Entry 4BY7 (X-ray diffraction, 3.15 A resolution); this record covers chains B and P of the 16 polymer chains in the assembly.

== Chain B ==
Name: DNA-directed RNA polymerase II subunit RPB2
Source organism: Saccharomyces cerevisiae
Notes: EC 2.7.7.6
UniProtKB: P08518 (RPB2_YEAST); residues 1-1224 here = UniProt positions 1-1224
Amino-acid sequence (1224 residues; each row starts with the number of its first residue):
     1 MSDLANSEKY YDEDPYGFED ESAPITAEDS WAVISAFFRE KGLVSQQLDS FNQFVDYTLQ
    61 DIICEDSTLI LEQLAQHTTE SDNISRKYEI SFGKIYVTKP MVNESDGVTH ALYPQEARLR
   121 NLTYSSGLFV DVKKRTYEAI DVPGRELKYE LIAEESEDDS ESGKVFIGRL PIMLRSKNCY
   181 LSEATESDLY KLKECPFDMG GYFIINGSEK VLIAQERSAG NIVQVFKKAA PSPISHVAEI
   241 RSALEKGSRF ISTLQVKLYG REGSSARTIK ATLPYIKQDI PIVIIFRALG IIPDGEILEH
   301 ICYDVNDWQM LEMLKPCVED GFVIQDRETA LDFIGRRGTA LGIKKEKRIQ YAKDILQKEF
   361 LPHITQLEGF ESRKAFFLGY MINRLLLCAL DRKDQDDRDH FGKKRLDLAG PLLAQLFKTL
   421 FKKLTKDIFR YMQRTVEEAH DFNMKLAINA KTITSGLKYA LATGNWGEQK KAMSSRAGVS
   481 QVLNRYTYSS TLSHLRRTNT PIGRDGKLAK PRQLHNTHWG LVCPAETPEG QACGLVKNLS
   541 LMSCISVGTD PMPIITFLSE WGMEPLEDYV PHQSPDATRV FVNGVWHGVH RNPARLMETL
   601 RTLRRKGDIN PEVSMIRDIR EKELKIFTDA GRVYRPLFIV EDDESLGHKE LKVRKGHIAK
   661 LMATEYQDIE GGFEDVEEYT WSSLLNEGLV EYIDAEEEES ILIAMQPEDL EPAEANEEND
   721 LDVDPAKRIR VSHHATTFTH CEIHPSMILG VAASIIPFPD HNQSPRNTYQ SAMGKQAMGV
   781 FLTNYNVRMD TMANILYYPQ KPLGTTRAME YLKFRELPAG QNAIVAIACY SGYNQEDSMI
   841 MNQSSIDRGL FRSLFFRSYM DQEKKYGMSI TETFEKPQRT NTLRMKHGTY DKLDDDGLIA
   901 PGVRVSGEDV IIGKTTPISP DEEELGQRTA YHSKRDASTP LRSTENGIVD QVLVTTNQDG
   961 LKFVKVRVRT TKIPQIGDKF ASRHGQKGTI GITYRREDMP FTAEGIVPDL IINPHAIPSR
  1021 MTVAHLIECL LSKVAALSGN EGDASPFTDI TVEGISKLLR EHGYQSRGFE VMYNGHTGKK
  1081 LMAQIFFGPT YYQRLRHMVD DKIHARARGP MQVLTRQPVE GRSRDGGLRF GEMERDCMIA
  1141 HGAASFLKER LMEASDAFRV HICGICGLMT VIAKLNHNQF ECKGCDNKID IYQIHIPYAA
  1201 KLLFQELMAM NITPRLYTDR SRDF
Disordered / not traced: 1-19, 71-89, 135-163, 438-445, 503-508, 669-677, 716-721, 920-932
Ion coordination: Zn2+: Cys-1163, Cys-1166, Cys-1182, Cys-1185

== Chain P ==
Molecule: 11-nt RNA strand
Sequence (11 nucleotides; each row starts with the number of its first residue):
     1 UUCGACCAGG A
Disordered / not traced: 1
Ion coordination: Mg2+: A11 (shared with 3 residues of chain A)

== Interface between chain B and chain P ==
Contacting residue pairs - 13 pairs, chain B then chain P:
  Arg-476(B) / C6(P)  sugar contact
  Gly-478(B) / C7(P)  sugar contact
  Gln-481(B) / C7(P)  hydrogen bond to the phosphate
  Gln-481(B) / A8(P)  hydrogen bond to the phosphate
  Tyr-486(B) / A8(P)  sugar contact
  Arg-497(B) / G9(P)  salt bridge to the phosphate
  Gln-776(B) / G9(P)  hydrogen bond to the sugar
  Gln-776(B) / G10(P)  hydrogen bond to the phosphate
  Lys-979(B) / G10(P)  hydrogen bond to the phosphate
  Lys-979(B) / A11(P)  salt bridge to the phosphate
  Lys-987(B) / A11(P)  salt bridge to the phosphate
  His-1097(B) / G10(P)  sugar contact
  Val-1113(B) / C3(P)  phosphate contact
Also at the interface, not in a pair above, chain B (15 interface residues in all): Thr-463, Asn-465, Ala-477, Asn-484, Lys-1102
Also at the interface, not in a pair above, chain P (8 interface residues in all): A5

== In short ==
15 residues of chain B and 8 residues of chain P are in contact; the contacts include 5 hydrogen bonds and 3
salt bridges. Among the polar pairs are Gln-776(B)/G9(P), Gln-481(B)/C7(P) and Gln-481(B)/A8(P). Cys-1163(B),
Cys-1166(B), Cys-1182(B) and Cys-1185(B) coordinate Zn2+.
Chain B is DNA-directed RNA polymerase II subunit RPB2 (Saccharomyces cerevisiae) and chain P is an 11-nt RNA
strand; the structure, elongating RNA Polymerase II-Bye1 TLD complex, was determined by X-ray diffraction
(same publication as 4BXX, 4BXZ and 4BY1).
